Entry 8YN2 (electron microscopy, 2.66 A resolution); this record covers chains B and E of the 5 polymer chains in the assembly.

[Chain B]
Protein: Guanine nucleotide-binding protein G(I)/G(S)/G(T) subunit beta-1
From: Homo sapiens
UniProt: P62873 (GBB1_HUMAN); numbering as in UniProt (aligned over 2-340)
Amino-acid sequence (376 residues; numbered -9 to 366; the number before each row is that of its first residue; numbers below 1 keep their minus sign (Met-9 is residue -9)):
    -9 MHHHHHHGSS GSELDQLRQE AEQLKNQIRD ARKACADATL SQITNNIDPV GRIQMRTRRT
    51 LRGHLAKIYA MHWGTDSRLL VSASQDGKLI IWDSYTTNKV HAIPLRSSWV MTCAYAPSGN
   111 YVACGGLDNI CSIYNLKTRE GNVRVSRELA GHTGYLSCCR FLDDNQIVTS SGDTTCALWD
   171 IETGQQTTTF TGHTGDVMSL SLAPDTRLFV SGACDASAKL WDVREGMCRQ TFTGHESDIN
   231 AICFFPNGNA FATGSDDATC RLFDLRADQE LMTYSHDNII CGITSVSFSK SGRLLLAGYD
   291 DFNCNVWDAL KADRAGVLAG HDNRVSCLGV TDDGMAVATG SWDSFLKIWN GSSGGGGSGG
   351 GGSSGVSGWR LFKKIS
Unresolved in the structure: -9 to 1, 344-366
Sequence notes: initiating methionine (-9); expression tag (-8 to 1, 341-366)
UniProt features mapped onto this chain:
  - modified residue: Ser2 (N-acetylserine), His266 (Phosphohistidine)
  - natural variant: Leu30 (L30F: In MRD42; uncertain significance), Arg52 (R52G: In MRD42), Gly64 (G64V: In MRD42), Asp76 (D76E: In MRD42; D76G: In MRD42), Gly77 (G77S: In MRD42), Lys78 (K78R: In MRD42), Ile80 (I80N: In MRD42; I80T: In MRD42), His91 (H91R: In MRD42; uncertain significance), Ala92 (A92T: In MRD42), Pro94 (P94S: In MRD42), Leu95 (L95P: In MRD42), Arg96 (R96L: In MRD42), 5 further natural variant entries in UniProt

[Chain E]
Protein: Antibody fragment scFv16
From: synthetic construct
Notes: antibody fragment or engineered binder
Amino-acid sequence (255 residues; numbered 1 to 255; the number before each row is that of its first residue):
     1 DVQLVESGGG LVQPGGSRKL SCSASGFAFS SFGMHWVRQA PEKGLEWVAY ISSGSGTIYY
    61 ADTVKGRFTI SRDDPKNTLF LQMTSLRSED TAMYYCVRSI YYYGSSPFDF WGQGTTLTVS
   121 SGGGGSGGGG SGGGGSDIVM TQATSSVPVT PGESVSISCR SSKSLLHSNG NTYLYWFLQR
   181 PGQSPQLLIY RMSNLASGVP DRFSGSGSGT AFTLTISRLE AEDVGVYYCM QHLEYPLTFG
   241 AGTKLELLEE NLYFQ
Unresolved in the structure: 121-136, 248-255
Cystine bridges: Cys22-Cys96, Cys159-Cys229

[Chain B / chain E interface]
Contacting residue pairs (14):
  Asp66(B) - Tyr103(E)
  Arg68(B) - Tyr103(E)
  Leu69(B) - Tyr103(E)  hydrophobic
  Val90(B) - Tyr102(E)  hydrophobic
  Arg129(B) - Val2(E)
  Arg129(B) - Arg98(E)  hydrogen bond (backbone-side chain)
  Arg129(B) - Phe110(E)
  Glu130(B) - Gly26(E)
  Glu130(B) - Phe27(E)
  Glu130(B) - Ala28(E)  hydrogen bond (backbone-backbone)
  Glu130(B) - Phe32(E)
  Gly131(B) - Phe32(E)
  Gly131(B) - Ile100(E)
  Asn132(B) - Ala28(E)
Interface residues without a listed pair, chain B (10 interface residues in all): Asp83, His91
Interface residues without a listed pair, chain E (11 interface residues in all): Asp1

[Summary]
The interface between chain B and chain E involves 10 residues on one side and 11 on the other, with 2
hydrogen bonds. Polar contacts include Arg129(B)-Arg98(E) and Glu130(B)-Ala28(E).
Here chain B is Guanine nucleotide-binding protein G(I)/G(S)/G(T) subunit beta-1 (Homo sapiens) and chain E is
Antibody fragment scFv16 (synthetic construct). Entry 8YN2 (Cryo-EM structure of histamine H1 receptor in
complex with histamine and miniGq) was determined by electron microscopy together with 8YN3, 8YN4, 8YN5, 8YN6,
8YN7, 8YN8, 8YN9 and 8YNA from the same study.
